7E5O - chains L and A of the 3 polymer chains in the assembly; structure by X-ray diffraction, 2.80 A resolution.

# Chain L
Name: NT-193 Light chain
Organism: Homo sapiens
Amino-acid sequence (214 residues; each row starts with the number of its first residue):
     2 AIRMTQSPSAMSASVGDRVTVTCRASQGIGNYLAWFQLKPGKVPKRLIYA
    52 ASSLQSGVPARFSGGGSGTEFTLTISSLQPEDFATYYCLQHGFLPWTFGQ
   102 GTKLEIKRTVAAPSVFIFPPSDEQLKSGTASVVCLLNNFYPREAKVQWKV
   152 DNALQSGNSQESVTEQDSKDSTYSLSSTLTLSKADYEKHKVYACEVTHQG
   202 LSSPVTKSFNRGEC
Disordered / not traced: 215
Cystine bridges: C24-C89, C135-C195

# Chain A
Name: Spike protein S1
Organism: Severe acute respiratory syndrome coronavirus 2
UniProtKB: P0DTC2 (SPIKE_SARS2); residues 322-536 here = UniProt positions 322-536
Amino-acid sequence (215 residues; each row starts with the number of its first residue):
   322 PTESIVRFPNITNLCPFGEVFNATRFASVYAWNRKRISNCVADYSVLYNS
   372 ASFSTFKCYGVSPTKLNDLCFTNVYADSFVIRGDEVRQIAPGQTGKIADY
   422 NYKLPDDFTGCVIAWNSNNLDSKVGGNYNYLYRLFRKSNLKPFERDISTE
   472 IYQAGSTPCNGVEGFNCYFPLQSYGFQPTNGVGYQPYRVVVLSFELLHAP
   522 ATVCGPKKSTNLVKN
Disordered / not traced: 322-333, 518-521, 526-536
Cystine bridges: C336-C361, C379-C432, C391-C525, C480-C488
Covalent attachments: N-acetylglucosamine (NAG) linked to N343
Curated features (UniProtKB/Swiss-Prot):
  - region: R403 to D405 (Integrin-binding motif), N448 to F456 (Immunodominant HLA epitope recognized by the CD8+)
  - glycosylation: T323 (O-linked (GalNAc) threonine), S325 (O-linked (HexNAc...) serine), N331 (N-linked (GlcNAc...) (complex) asparagine), N343 (N-linked (GlcNAc...) (complex) asparagine)
  - natural variant: G339 (G339D: In strain: Omicron/BA.1, Omicron/BA.2 and 4 more; G339H: In strain: Omicron/BA.2.75, Omicron/XBB.1.5 and 1 more), R346 (R346K: In strain: Mu/B.1.621; R346T: In strain: Omicron/BQ.1.1, Omicron/XBB.1.5 and 1 more), L368 (L368I: In strain: Omicron/XBB.1.5, Omicron/EG.5.1), S371 (S371F: In strain: Omicron/BA.2, Omicron/BA.2.12.1 and 6 more; S371L: In strain: Omicron/BA.1), S373 (S373P: In strain: Omicron/BA.1, Omicron/BA.2 and 7 more), S375 (S375F: In strain: Omicron/BA.1, Omicron/BA.2 and 7 more), T376 (T376A: In strain: Omicron/BA.2, Omicron/BA.2.12.1 and 5 more), D405 (D405N: In strain: Omicron/BA.2, Omicron/BA.2.12.1 and 6 more), R408 (R408S: In strain: Omicron/BA.2, Omicron/BA.2.12.1 and 6 more), K417 (K417N: In strain: Beta/B.1.351, Omicron/BA.1 and 8 more; K417T: In strain: Gamma/P.1), N440 (N440K: In strain: Omicron/BA.1, Omicron/BA.2 and 7 more), K444 (K444T: In strain: Omicron/BQ.1.1), 16 further natural variant entries in UniProt
  - mutagenesis: N331 (N331Q: Reduced viral infectivity), N343 (N343Q: Reduced viral infectivity), L452 (L452R: Increased resistance to neutralizing antibodies. Decreases HLA binding to NF9 epitope. Increased binding affinity to human ACE2), Y453 (Y453F: Decreased HLA binding to NF9 epitope. Increased binding affinity to human ACE2), A475 (A475V: Increased resistance to neutralizing antibodies), V483 (V483A: Increased resistance to neutralizing antibodies), E484 (E484D: Increased replication in human TMEM106B overexpressing cells), F490 (F490L: Increased resistance to neutralizing antibodies and human covalescent sera neutralization), Q493 (Q493N: Reduced host ACE2-binding affinity in vitro; Q493Y: Reduced host ACE2-binding affinity in vitro), N501 (N501T: Reduced host ACE2-binding affinity in vitro; N501Y: Increased binding affinity to human ACE2), H519 (H519P: Increased resistance to human covalescent sera neutralization)
From the paper describing this entry:
  - mutagenesis - G504V: decreased binding to ACE2
  - mutagenesis - G504V: decreased growth
  - mutagenesis - K417T/E484K/N501Y (KD = 3.0 x 10-8 M): decreased binding to NT-193 Fab

# Chain L / chain A interface
Pairs across the interface - 28 pairs, chain L then chain A:
  Q28(L) - Y449(A)  hydrogen bond
  G29(L) - Q493(A)  hydrogen bond (backbone-side chain)
  I30(L) - Q493(A)
  G31(L) - Y489(A)
  G31(L) - Q493(A)  hydrogen bond (backbone-side chain)
  N32(L) - L455(A)
  N32(L) - F456(A)
  N32(L) - Y489(A)  hydrogen bond
  Y33(L) - K417(A)  hydrogen bond
  Y33(L) - Y453(A)  hydrogen bond
  Y33(L) - L455(A)
  A52(L) - Y489(A)
  G66(L) - F486(A)
  G66(L) - N487(A)
  G67(L) - G485(A)
  G67(L) - F486(A)
  G67(L) - N487(A)  hydrogen bond (backbone-backbone)
  G67(L) - Y489(A)  hydrogen bond (backbone-side chain)
  S68(L) - G485(A)
  S68(L) - Y489(A)
  G69(L) - Y489(A)
  F94(L) - Y449(A)  hydrophobic
  F94(L) - Q493(A)
  F94(L) - S494(A)
  F94(L) - Y495(A)
  F94(L) - G496(A)
  L95(L) - Q498(A)  hydrogen bond (backbone-side chain)
  L95(L) - N501(A)
Also at the interface, not in a pair above, chain L (17 interface residues in all): S53, G65, F72, W97
Also at the interface, not in a pair above, chain A (17 interface residues in all): C488, Y505
From the paper, about this interface:
  - pairs named by the authors: Y33(L)-L455(A) (hydrophobic contact), Y33(L)-K417(A) (hydrogen bond), Y33(L)-Y453(A) (hydrogen bond), F94(L)-Y449(A) (pi stacking), L95(L)-Y505(A) (hydrophobic contact), W97(L)-Y505(A) (hydrophobic contact)
  - epitope / paratope residues, chain L: Y33(L), F94(L), L95(L), W97(L)
  - epitope / paratope residues, chain A: K417(A), Y449(A), Y453(A), L455(A), F486(A), N487(A), Y489(A), Y505(A)

# Summary
The chain L/chain A interface involves 17 residues from each chain; the contacts include 9 hydrogen bonds.
Polar contacts include Q28(L)-Y449(A), G29(L)-Q493(A) and G31(L)-Q493(A). The paper describes hydrophobic
contacts between Y33(L) and L455(A), L95(L) and Y505(A) and W97(L) and Y505(A); hydrogen bonds between Y33(L)
and K417(A) and Y33(L) and Y453(A); pi stacking between F94(L) and Y449(A). The paper reports that G504V of
chain A reduces binding to ACE2; epitope/paratope residues Y33(L), F94(L) and K417(A) among others.
Here chain L is NT-193 Light chain (Homo sapiens) and chain A is Spike protein S1 (Severe acute respiratory
syndrome coronavirus 2). Entry 7E5O (Crystal structure of SARS-CoV-2 RBD in complex with antibody NT-193) was
determined by X-ray diffraction.
